Entry 5V22 (X-ray diffraction, 2.40 A resolution); this record covers chains A and B.

[Chain A]
Name: Histone-lysine N-methyltransferase SETD2
Organism: Homo sapiens
Notes: EC 2.1.1.43; fragment: SET domain
UniProtKB: Q9BYW2 (SETD2_HUMAN); numbering as in UniProt (aligned over 1435-1711)
Sequence (297 residues; numbered 1415 to 1711; the number before each row is that of its first residue):
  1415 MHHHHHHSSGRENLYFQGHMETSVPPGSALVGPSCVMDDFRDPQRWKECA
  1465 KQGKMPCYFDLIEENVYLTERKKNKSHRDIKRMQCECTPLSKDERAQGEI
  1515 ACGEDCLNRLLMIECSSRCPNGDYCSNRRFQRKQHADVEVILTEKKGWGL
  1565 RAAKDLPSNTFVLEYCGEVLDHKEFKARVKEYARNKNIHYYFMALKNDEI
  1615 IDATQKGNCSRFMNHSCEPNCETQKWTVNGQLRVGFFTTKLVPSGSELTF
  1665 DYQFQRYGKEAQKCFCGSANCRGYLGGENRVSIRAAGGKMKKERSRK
Unresolved in the structure: 1415-1446, 1486-1497, 1704-1711
Sequence notes: initiating methionine (1415); expression tag (1416-1434)
Curated features (UniProtKB/Swiss-Prot):
  - binding site (Zn(2+)): Cys1499, Cys1501, Cys1516, Cys1520, Cys1529, Cys1533, Cys1539, Cys1631, Cys1678, Cys1680, Cys1685
  - binding site (S-adenosyl-L-methionine): Lys1560 to Trp1562, His1603 to Tyr1605, Asn1628, His1629, Gln1676, Phe1679
  - modified residue: Ser1696 (Phosphoserine)
  - natural variant: Asp1453 (D1453N: In ALL; uncertain significance), Asp1493 (D1493N: In ALL; uncertain significance), Leu1609 (L1609P: In ALL; uncertain significance), Lys1654 (K1654Q: In ALL; uncertain significance), Thr1663 (T1663M: In ALL; uncertain significance)
  - mutagenesis: Phe1589 (F1589A: Strongly reduced methyltransferase activity), Tyr1604 (Y1604A: Increased methyltransferase activity), Arg1625 (R1625H/G: Loss of methyltransferase activity. Abolishes ability to monomethylate STAT1), Cys1631 (C1631A: Does not affect methyltransferase activity), Glu1636 (E1636A: Increased methyltransferase activity), Thr1637 (T1637A: Increased methyltransferase activity), Phe1668 (F1668A: Strongly reduced methyltransferase activity), Gln1669 (Q1669A: Loss of methyltransferase activity), Arg1670 (R1670A/V/L/I/F: Impaired methyltransferase activity; R1670P/W/K/Q: Loss of methyltransferase activity), Tyr1671 (Y1671A: Strongly reduced methyltransferase activity)
Metal / ion sites: Zn2+ site 1: Cys1499, Cys1501, Cys1516, Cys1520; Zn2+ site 2: Cys1516, Cys1529, Cys1533, Cys1539; Zn2+ site 3: Cys1631, Cys1678, Cys1680, Cys1685
Ligand contacts: S-adenosylhomocysteine (SAH): Lys1560, Gly1561, Trp1562, Ile1602, His1603, Tyr1604, Tyr1605, Arg1625, Phe1626, Met1627, Asn1628, His1629, Tyr1666, Gln1676, Lys1677, Cys1678, Phe1679, Cys1680, Leu1689
What the authors report for this chain:
  - mutagenesis - F1668A, Y1671A: abolished catalytic activity (citing earlier work)

[Chain B]
Name: Histone H3K36M peptide
Sequence (15 residues; numbered 29 to 43; the number before each row is that of its first residue):
    29 APATGGVMKPHRYRP

[Interface between chain A and chain B]
Contacting residue pairs (50):
  Met1526(A) - Arg40(B)
  Tyr1579(A) - Met36(B)
  Phe1589(A) - Val35(B)  hydrophobic
  Asn1601(A) - Thr32(B)
  Tyr1604(A) - Thr32(B)  hydrogen bond (side chain-backbone)
  Tyr1604(A) - Gly33(B)
  Tyr1605(A) - Met36(B)
  Phe1606(A) - Gly34(B)
  Phe1606(A) - Val35(B)  hydrophobic
  Phe1606(A) - Met36(B)  hydrogen bond (backbone-backbone)
  Met1607(A) - Met36(B)
  Met1607(A) - Pro38(B)  hydrophobic
  Ala1608(A) - Val35(B)
  Ala1608(A) - Met36(B)  hydrogen bond (backbone-backbone)
  Ala1608(A) - Pro38(B)
  Glu1636(A) - Arg40(B)  salt bridge
  Glu1636(A) - Tyr41(B)  hydrogen bond (side chain-backbone)
  Thr1637(A) - Pro38(B)
  Thr1637(A) - His39(B)  hydrogen bond (side chain-backbone)
  Thr1637(A) - Arg40(B)
  Gln1638(A) - Arg40(B)
  Lys1639(A) - Pro38(B)
  Thr1653(A) - Tyr41(B)
  Phe1664(A) - Met36(B)  hydrophobic
  Asp1665(A) - His39(B)  salt bridge
  Tyr1666(A) - Met36(B)
  Tyr1666(A) - Lys37(B)  hydrogen bond (backbone-backbone)
  Gln1667(A) - Lys37(B)
  Gln1667(A) - His39(B)  hydrogen bond
  Phe1668(A) - Gly33(B)
  Phe1668(A) - Gly34(B)
  Phe1668(A) - Val35(B)
  Phe1668(A) - Met36(B)
  Gln1669(A) - Gly34(B)
  Gln1669(A) - Val35(B)  hydrogen bond (backbone-backbone)
  Arg1670(A) - Gly33(B)
  Tyr1671(A) - Pro30(B)  hydrophobic
  Tyr1671(A) - Thr32(B)
  Tyr1671(A) - Gly33(B)  hydrogen bond (backbone-backbone)
  Tyr1671(A) - Gly34(B)
  Gly1672(A) - Pro30(B)
  Gly1672(A) - Ala31(B)
  Gly1672(A) - Thr32(B)
  Gly1672(A) - Gly33(B)  hydrogen bond (backbone-backbone)
  Lys1673(A) - Ala29(B)
  Lys1673(A) - Pro30(B)  hydrogen bond (backbone-backbone)
  Lys1673(A) - Ala31(B)  hydrogen bond (backbone-backbone)
  Glu1674(A) - Ala31(B)  hydrogen bond (backbone-backbone)
  Glu1674(A) - Thr32(B)
  Ala1700(A) - Val35(B)
Interface residues without a listed pair, chain A (30 interface residues in all): Val1593, Ala1597, Val1648, Ile1697
Interface features reported in the paper:
  - hot spots on chain B (mutagenesis) - G34R, P38V: decreased binding to Histone-lysine N-methyltransferase SETD2 (chain A)

[Summary]
The interface between chain A and chain B involves 30 residues on one side and 13 on the other, with 13
hydrogen bonds and 2 salt bridges. Polar contacts include Glu1636(A)-Arg40(B), Asp1665(A)-His39(B) and
Tyr1604(A)-Thr32(B). The paper reports that F1668A and Y1671A of chain A abolish catalytic activity; G34R and
P38V of chain B reduce binding to Histone-lysine N-methyltransferase SETD2 (chain A).
Chain A is Histone-lysine N-methyltransferase SETD2 (Homo sapiens) and chain B is Histone H3K36M peptide; the
structure, Crystal structure of human SETD2 SET-domain in complex with H3K36M peptide and SAH, was determined
by X-ray diffraction together with 5V21 from the same study.
